Entry 6OGZ (electron microscopy, 3.60 A resolution); this record covers chains C and A of the 13 polymer chains in the assembly.

Chain C:
Molecule: 17-nt RNA strand
Source organism: Rotavirus A
Sequence (17 nucleotides; each row starts with the number of its first residue):
   589 AUAUAUAUAUAUAUAUA

Chain A:
Molecule: RNA-dependent RNA polymerase of rotavirus A
Source organism: Rotavirus A
Notes: EC 2.7.7.48
UniProt: G0YZJ9 (G0YZJ9_9REOV); residue numbers follow UniProt; this construct covers 1-1088
Amino-acid sequence (1088 residues; each row starts with the number of its first residue):
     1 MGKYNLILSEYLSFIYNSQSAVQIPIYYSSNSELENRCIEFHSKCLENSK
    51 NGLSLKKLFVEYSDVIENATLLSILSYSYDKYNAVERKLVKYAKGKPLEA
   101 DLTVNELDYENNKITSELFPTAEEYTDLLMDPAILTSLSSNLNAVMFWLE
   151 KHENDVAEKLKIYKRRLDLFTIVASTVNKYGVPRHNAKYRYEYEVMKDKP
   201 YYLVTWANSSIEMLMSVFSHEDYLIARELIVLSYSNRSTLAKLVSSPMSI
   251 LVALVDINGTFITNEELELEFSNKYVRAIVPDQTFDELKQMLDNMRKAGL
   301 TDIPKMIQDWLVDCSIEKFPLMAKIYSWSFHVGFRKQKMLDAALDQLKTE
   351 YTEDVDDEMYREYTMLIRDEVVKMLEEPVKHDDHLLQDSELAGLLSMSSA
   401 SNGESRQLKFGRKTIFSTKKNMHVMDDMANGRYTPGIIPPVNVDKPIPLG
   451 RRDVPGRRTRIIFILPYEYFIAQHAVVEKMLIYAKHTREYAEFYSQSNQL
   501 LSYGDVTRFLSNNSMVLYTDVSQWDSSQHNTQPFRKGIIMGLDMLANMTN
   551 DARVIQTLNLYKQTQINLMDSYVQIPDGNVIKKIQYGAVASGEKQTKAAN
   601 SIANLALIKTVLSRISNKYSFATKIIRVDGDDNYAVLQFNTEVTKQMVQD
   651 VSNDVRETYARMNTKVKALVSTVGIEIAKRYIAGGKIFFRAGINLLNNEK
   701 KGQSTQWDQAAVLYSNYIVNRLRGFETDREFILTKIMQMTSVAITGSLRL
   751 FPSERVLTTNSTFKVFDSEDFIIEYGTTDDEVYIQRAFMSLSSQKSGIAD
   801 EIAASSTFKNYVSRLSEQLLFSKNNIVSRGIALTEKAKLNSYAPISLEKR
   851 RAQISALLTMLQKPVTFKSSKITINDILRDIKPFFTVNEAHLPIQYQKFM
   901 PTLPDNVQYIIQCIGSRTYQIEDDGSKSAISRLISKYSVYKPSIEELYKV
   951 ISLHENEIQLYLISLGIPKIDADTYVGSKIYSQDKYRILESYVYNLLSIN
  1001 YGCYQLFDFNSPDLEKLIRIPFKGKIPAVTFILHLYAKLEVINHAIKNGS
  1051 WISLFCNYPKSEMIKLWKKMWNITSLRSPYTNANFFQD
Disordered / not traced: 1, 1084-1088
Ligand contacts:
  - GTP (guanosine-5'-triphosphate): Tyr11, Ile15, Asn83, Ser139, Ser140, Asn143, Arg184, His185, Tyr189, Gln738, Arg749
  - UTP (uridine 5'-triphosphate): Arg452, Arg457, Arg458, Arg460, Ile462, Asp520, Val521, Ser522, Gln523, Trp524, Asp525, Ser591, Gly592, Thr596, Asn600, Asp631, Asp632
Reported in the primary citation:
  - binding site for the 18-nt RNA strand: Lys679, Arg680, Arg690, Arg723, Ile944
  - conformationally variable residues (domain motion, helix shift, loop rearrangement, order/disorder transition): Asn31 to Ala69, Ser398 to Ser401, Pro968 to Lys979, Asn1072 to Asp1088

Interface between chain C and chain A:
Residue-residue contacts (44):
  U590(C) with Phe416(A), phosphate contact
  A591(C) with Ser405(A), hydrogen bond to the phosphate; Lys701(A), base contact
  U592(C) with Ser401(A), hydrogen bond to the phosphate; Thr418(A), hydrogen bond to the phosphate; Ile464(A), sugar contact; Lys700(A), base contact; Lys701(A), base contact
  A593(C) with Ala400(A), phosphate contact; Ser401(A), phosphate contact; Arg452(A), base contact; Ile462(A), base contact; Phe463(A), hydrogen bond to the sugar; Ile464(A), sugar contact; Gly592(A), hydrogen bond to the sugar
  U594(C) with Ser398(A), phosphate contact; Ala400(A), phosphate contact; Phe470(A), phosphate contact; Gly592(A), sugar contact; Glu593(A), hydrogen bond to the sugar; Lys594(A), hydrogen bond to the sugar; Thr596(A), base contact
  A595(C) with Ser398(A), phosphate contact; Phe470(A), phosphate contact; Lys594(A), phosphate contact; Lys597(A), base contact
  U596(C) with Ser495(A), hydrogen bond to the sugar
  A597(C) with Lys485(A), salt bridge to the phosphate; Ser495(A), sugar contact; Gln496(A), hydrogen bond to the sugar; Ser497(A), sugar contact
  U598(C) with Ser497(A), sugar contact; Asn1000(A), phosphate contact
  A599(C) with Asn1000(A), phosphate contact; Tyr1001(A), phosphate contact
  A601(C) with Asn760(A), phosphate contact; Ser761(A), sugar contact; Thr762(A), hydrogen bond to the phosphate
  U602(C) with Thr762(A), hydrogen bond to the phosphate; Ser792(A), hydrogen bond to the phosphate
  A603(C) with Ser793(A), phosphate contact; Glu945(A), base contact
  U604(C) with Ser793(A), hydrogen bond to the base
  A605(C) with Arg829(A), salt bridge to the phosphate
Other interface residues (no listed pair), chain C (16 interface residues in all): U600
Other interface residues (no listed pair), chain A (43 interface residues in all): Lys188, Arg190, Asn402, Lys420, Arg451, Leu481, Glu492, Ser591, Gln703, Met789, Leu833, Ser998

Overview:
The interface between chain C and chain A involves 16 residues on one side and 43 on the other, with 13
hydrogen bonds and 2 salt bridges. Polar contacts include U604(C)-Ser793(A), A593(C)-Phe463(A) and
A593(C)-Gly592(A). The paper reports a binding site for the 18-nt RNA strand at Lys679(A), Arg680(A) and
Arg690(A) among others; conformational variability at Asn31(A), Ser398(A) and Pro968(A) among others.
Here chain C is a 17-nt RNA strand and chain A is RNA-dependent RNA polymerase of rotavirus A, both from
Rotavirus A. Entry 6OGZ (In situ structure of Rotavirus RNA-dependent RNA polymerase at transcript-elongated
state) was determined by electron microscopy together with 6OGY from the same study.
